Entry 4AK4 (X-ray diffraction, 1.65 A resolution); this record covers chains A and E of the 8 polymer chains in the assembly.

== Chain A (and E) ==
Protein: Agglutinin alpha chain
Source organism: Artocarpus integer
Notes: chain E of this document is another copy of the same molecule, construct and numbering; everything in this record applies to it too
Reference sequence: P18670 (LECA_ARTIN); residues 1-133 here = UniProt positions 1-133
Amino-acid sequence (133 residues; each row starts with the number of its first residue):
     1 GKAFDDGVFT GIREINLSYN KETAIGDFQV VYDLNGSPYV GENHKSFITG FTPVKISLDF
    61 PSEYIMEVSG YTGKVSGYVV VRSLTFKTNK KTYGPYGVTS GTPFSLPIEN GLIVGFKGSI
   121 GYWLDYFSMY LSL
Swiss-Prot annotation at these positions:
  - region: Val-68 to Asn-89 (IgA-binding)
  - glycosylation: Asn-43 (N-linked (GlcNAc...) asparagine)

== Chain A / chain E interface ==
Residue-residue contacts (7):
  Pro-103(A) / Thr-102(E)
  Pro-103(A) / Pro-103(E)
  Leu-106(A) / Leu-106(E)  hydrophobic
  Glu-109(A) / Lys-117(E)  salt bridge
  Glu-109(A) / Ser-128(E)  hydrogen bond
  Lys-117(A) / Glu-109(E)  salt bridge
  Ser-128(A) / Glu-109(E)  hydrogen bond
Other interface residues (no listed pair), chain A (8 interface residues in all): Thr-102, Ser-105, Leu-131
Other interface residues (no listed pair), chain E (8 interface residues in all): Phe-104, Leu-131

== In short ==
Chain A and chain E each contribute 8 residues to their interface, with 2 hydrogen bonds and 2 salt bridges.
Among the polar pairs are Glu-109(A)/Lys-117(E) and Glu-109(A)/Ser-128(E).
Both chains are Agglutinin alpha chain (Artocarpus integer). Entry 4AK4 (High resolution structure of
Galactose Binding lectin from Champedak (CGB)) was determined by X-ray diffraction together with 4AKB, 4AKC
and 4AKD from the same study.
